Entry 6MI0 (X-ray diffraction, 2.73 A resolution); this record covers chain A.

Chain A:
Protein: Cytochrome P450 51
Organism: Methylococcus capsulatus (strain ATCC 33009 / NCIMB 11132 / Bath)
Notes: EC 1.14.13.70
UniProt: Q603T8 (Q603T8_METCA); residues 1-449 here = UniProt positions 1-449
Amino-acid sequence (449 residues; row label = number of the first residue in the row):
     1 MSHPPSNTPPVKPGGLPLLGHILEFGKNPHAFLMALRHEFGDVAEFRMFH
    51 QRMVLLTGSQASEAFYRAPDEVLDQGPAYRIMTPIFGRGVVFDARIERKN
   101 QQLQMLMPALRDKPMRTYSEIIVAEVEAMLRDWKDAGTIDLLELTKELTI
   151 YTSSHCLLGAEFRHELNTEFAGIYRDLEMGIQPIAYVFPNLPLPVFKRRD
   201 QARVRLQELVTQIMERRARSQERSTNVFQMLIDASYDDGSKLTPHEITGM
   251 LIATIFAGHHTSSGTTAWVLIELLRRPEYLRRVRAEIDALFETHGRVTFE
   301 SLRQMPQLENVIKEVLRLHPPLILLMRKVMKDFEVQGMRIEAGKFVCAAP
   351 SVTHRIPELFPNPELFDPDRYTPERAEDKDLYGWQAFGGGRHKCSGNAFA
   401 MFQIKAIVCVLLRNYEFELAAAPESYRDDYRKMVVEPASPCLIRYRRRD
Unresolved in the structure: 1-3
Ion coordination: heme Fe near C394 (its only coordinating residue here)
Ligand contacts: heme (HEM): Q75, Y79, F92, L103, L110, L157, T254, A257, G258, T261, S262, T265, L316, P321, L322, L325, R327, A386, F387, G388, H392, K393, C394, S395, G396, F399, A400, Q403, I404
From the paper describing this entry:
  - binding site for heme: Y79, R327, H392
  - specificity-determining residues: I81
  - catalytic residues: H260 (citing earlier work)

Overview:
Ligands of chain A: heme. The paper reports the catalytic residue H260; a binding site for heme at Y79, R327
and H392.
Chain A is Cytochrome P450 51 (Methylococcus capsulatus (strain ATCC 33009 / NCIMB 11132 / Bath)); the
structure, Crystal structure of the P450 domain of the CYP51-ferredoxin fusion protein from Methylococcus
capsulatus, ligand-free state, was determined by X-ray diffraction together with 6MCW from the same study.
